PDB entry 8ZDQ | electron microscopy, 3.29 A resolution | chains p and q of the 33 polymer chains in the assembly

# Chain p (and q)
Protein: Distal Tail Protein (gp17)
From: Mycolicibacterium smegmatis MC2 155
Notes: chain q of this document is another copy of the same molecule, construct and numbering; everything in this record applies to it too
Chain sequence (295 residues; numbered 1 to 295; the number before each row is that of its first residue):
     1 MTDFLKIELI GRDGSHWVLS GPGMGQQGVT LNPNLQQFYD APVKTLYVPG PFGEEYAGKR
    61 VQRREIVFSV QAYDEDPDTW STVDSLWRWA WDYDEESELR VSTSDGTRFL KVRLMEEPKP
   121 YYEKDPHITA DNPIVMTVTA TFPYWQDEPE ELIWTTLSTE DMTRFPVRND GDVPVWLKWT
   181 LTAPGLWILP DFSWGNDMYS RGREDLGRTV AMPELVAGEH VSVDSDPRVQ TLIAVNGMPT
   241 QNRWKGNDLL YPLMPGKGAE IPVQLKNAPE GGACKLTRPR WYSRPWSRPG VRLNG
Not modelled in the structure: 1, 292-295

# Interface between chain p and chain q
Residue-residue contacts - 62 pairs, chain p then chain q:
  Thr2(p) with Asp125(q), hydrogen bond; His127(q); Ile128(q)
  Phe4(p) with Pro77(q), hydrophobic; Asp78(q); His127(q)
  Leu5(p) with Asp125(q); His127(q)
  Pro33(p) with Glu123(q)
  Asn34(p) with Glu123(q), hydrogen bond (backbone-backbone)
  Tyr39(p) with Tyr121(q), hydrophobic
  Asp40(p) with Arg88(q), salt bridge; Glu117(q); Pro118(q)
  Ala41(p) with Tyr93(q); Glu117(q)
  Pro42(p) with Glu117(q)
  Val43(p) with Tyr93(q); Glu116(q); Glu117(q), hydrogen bond (backbone-side chain)
  Thr45(p) with Tyr93(q); Leu114(q); Met115(q), hydrogen bond (side chain-backbone)
  Tyr47(p) with Arg63(q); Met115(q); Thr139(q)
  Pro51(p) with Pro227(q), hydrophobic; Arg228(q)
  Phe52(p) with Val61(q); Thr141(q); Phe142(q), hydrophobic; Pro143(q); Tyr144(q), hydrophobic; Arg228(q); Trp281(q), hydrophobic
  Gly53(p) with Val61(q), hydrogen bond (backbone-backbone)
  Glu54(p) with Arg63(q), salt bridge; Thr141(q)
  Glu55(p) with Thr141(q)
  Tyr56(p) with Tyr93(q); Asp94(q), hydrogen bond; Arg113(q); Thr141(q)
  Lys59(p) with Tyr93(q); Asp94(q)
  Ser104(p) with Asp78(q)
  Asp172(p) with Trp89(q)
  Arg284(p) with Asp84(q), salt bridge; Arg88(q); Pro120(q); Tyr121(q), hydrogen bond
  Trp286(p) with Ser81(q); Tyr121(q); Pro126(q), hydrophobic; His127(q)
  Ser287(p) with Ser85(q)
  Arg288(p) with Asp78(q), salt bridge; Ser81(q); Thr82(q), hydrogen bond; Ser85(q), hydrogen bond (backbone-side chain); Trp89(q), hydrogen bond (backbone-side chain)
  Gly290(p) with Trp89(q)
Also at the interface, not in a pair above, chain p (28 interface residues in all): Asp105, Pro289
Also at the interface, not in a pair above, chain q (36 interface residues in all): Gln62, Lys124, Trp176

# In short
Chain p and chain q form an interface of 28 and 36 residues respectively; the contacts include 10 hydrogen
bonds and 4 salt bridges. Polar contacts include Asp40(p)-Arg88(q), Glu54(p)-Arg63(q) and Arg284(p)-Asp84(q).
Chain p and chain q are both Distal Tail Protein (gp17) (Mycolicibacterium smegmatis MC2 155); the structure,
Cryo-EM structure of Mycobacteriophage Douge complete baseplate (gp13, gp17, gp23, gp16, gp18 and gp20), was
determined by electron microscopy together with 8ZDJ, 8ZDK, 8ZDL and 8ZDO from the same study.
